7DEA - chains A and B of the 6 polymer chains in the assembly; structure by X-ray diffraction, 2.84 A resolution.

Chain A:
Protein: Hemagglutinin
From: Influenza A virus
Sequence (319 residues; row label = number of the first residue in the row):
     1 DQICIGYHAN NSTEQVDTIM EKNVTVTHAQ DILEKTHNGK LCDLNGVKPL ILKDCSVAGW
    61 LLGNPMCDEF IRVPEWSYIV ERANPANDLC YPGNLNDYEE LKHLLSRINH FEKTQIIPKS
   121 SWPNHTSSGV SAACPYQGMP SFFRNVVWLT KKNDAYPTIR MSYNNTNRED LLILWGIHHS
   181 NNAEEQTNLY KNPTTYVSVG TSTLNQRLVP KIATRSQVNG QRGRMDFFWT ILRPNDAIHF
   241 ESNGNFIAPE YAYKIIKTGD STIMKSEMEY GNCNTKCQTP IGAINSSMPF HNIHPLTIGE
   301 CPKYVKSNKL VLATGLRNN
Disulfides: Cys-42/Cys-273, Cys-90/Cys-134, Cys-277/Cys-301
Covalent attachments: N-acetylglucosamine (NAG) linked to Asn-23, Asn-124, Asn-164

Chain B:
Protein: Hemagglutinin
From: Influenza A virus
UniProt: A0A6M2RI35 (A0A6M2RI35_9INFA); residues 330-500 here correspond to UniProt positions 346-516 (UniProt number = residue number + 16)
Sequence (171 residues; row label = number of the first residue in the row):
   330 LFGAIAGFIE GGWQGMVDGW YGYHHSNEQG SGYAADREST QKAIDGVTNK VNSIIDKMNT
   390 QFEAVGREFN NLERRIENLN KKMEDGFLDV WTYNAELLVL MENERTLDFH DSNVKNLYDK
   450 VRLQLRDNAK ELGNGCFEFY HKCDNECMES VRNGTYDYPQ YSEEARLKRE E
Disulfides: Cys-472/Cys-476

Chain A / chain B interface:
Inter-chain disulfides: Cys-4(A)/Cys-465(B)
Pairs across the interface - 105 pairs, chain A then chain B:
  Asp-1(A) / Ser-355(B)
  Asp-1(A) / Asn-356(B)
  Asp-1(A) / Glu-357(B)
  Asp-1(A) / Glu-467(B)
  Asp-1(A) / Phe-468(B)  hydrogen bond (backbone-backbone)
  Asp-1(A) / His-470(B)
  Asp-1(A) / Lys-471(B)
  Gln-2(A) / His-354(B)
  Gln-2(A) / Ser-355(B)  hydrogen bond (backbone-backbone)
  Gln-2(A) / Leu-461(B)
  Gln-2(A) / Cys-465(B)
  Gln-2(A) / Phe-466(B)
  Gln-2(A) / Glu-467(B)
  Gln-2(A) / Met-477(B)
  Ile-3(A) / His-353(B)
  Ile-3(A) / Cys-465(B)
  Ile-3(A) / Phe-466(B)  hydrogen bond (backbone-backbone)
  Ile-3(A) / Phe-468(B)  hydrophobic
  Ile-3(A) / Val-480(B)  hydrophobic
  Cys-4(A) / Trp-342(B)
  Cys-4(A) / Gly-351(B)
  Cys-4(A) / Tyr-352(B)
  Cys-4(A) / His-353(B)  hydrogen bond (backbone-backbone)
  Cys-4(A) / Gly-464(B)
  Cys-4(A) / Cys-465(B)  disulfide
  Ile-5(A) / Ile-338(B)
  Ile-5(A) / Trp-342(B)
  Ile-5(A) / Gly-351(B)
  Ile-5(A) / Tyr-352(B)  hydrophobic
  Ile-5(A) / Tyr-447(B)  hydrophobic
  Ile-5(A) / Val-450(B)  hydrophobic
  Ile-5(A) / Gly-464(B)  hydrogen bond (backbone-backbone)
  Gly-6(A) / Trp-342(B)
  Gly-6(A) / Met-345(B)
  Gly-6(A) / Tyr-350(B)
  Gly-6(A) / Gly-351(B)  hydrogen bond (backbone-backbone)
  Tyr-7(A) / Ile-334(B)
  Tyr-7(A) / Ala-335(B)  hydrogen bond (side chain-backbone)
  Tyr-7(A) / Ile-338(B)  hydrogen bond (side chain-backbone)
  Tyr-7(A) / Gly-340(B)  hydrogen bond (side chain-backbone)
  Tyr-7(A) / Gly-341(B)  hydrogen bond (side chain-backbone)
  Tyr-7(A) / Trp-342(B)  hydrogen bond (backbone-backbone)
  Tyr-7(A) / Met-345(B)  hydrophobic
  Tyr-7(A) / Trp-349(B)
  His-8(A) / Met-345(B)
  His-8(A) / Gly-348(B)
  His-8(A) / Trp-349(B)  hydrogen bond (backbone-backbone)
  Ala-9(A) / Gly-341(B)
  Ala-9(A) / Trp-342(B)  hydrogen bond (backbone-backbone)
  Ala-9(A) / Gln-343(B)
  Asn-10(A) / Gln-343(B)
  Val-16(A) / Asn-432(B)
  Asp-17(A) / Leu-429(B)
  Asp-17(A) / Asn-432(B)  hydrogen bond (backbone-side chain)
  Thr-18(A) / Leu-429(B)
  Thr-18(A) / Asn-432(B)
  Thr-18(A) / Glu-433(B)
  Ile-19(A) / Leu-429(B)
  Ile-19(A) / Met-430(B)  hydrophobic
  Ile-19(A) / Glu-433(B)
  Met-20(A) / Glu-433(B)
  Gln-30(A) / Val-380(B)
  Glu-99(A) / Glu-397(B)
  Glu-99(A) / Phe-398(B)
  Glu-99(A) / Asn-399(B)  hydrogen bond
  Lys-102(A) / Glu-397(B)  salt bridge
  Pro-289(A) / Ile-384(B)  hydrophobic
  Phe-290(A) / Met-387(B)  hydrophobic
  Phe-290(A) / Gln-390(B)
  Pro-295(A) / Ala-393(B)
  Pro-295(A) / Leu-417(B)  hydrophobic
  Leu-296(A) / Ala-393(B)
  Leu-296(A) / Val-394(B)
  Leu-296(A) / Gly-395(B)
  Thr-297(A) / Glu-392(B)
  Lys-303(A) / Met-387(B)
  Lys-303(A) / Asn-388(B)
  Lys-303(A) / Gln-390(B)
  Tyr-304(A) / Gln-390(B)  hydrogen bond (backbone-side chain)
  Tyr-304(A) / Leu-417(B)  hydrophobic
  Val-305(A) / Thr-421(B)
  Lys-306(A) / Asp-414(B)  salt bridge
  Lys-306(A) / Asp-418(B)  salt bridge
  Lys-306(A) / Thr-421(B)
  Ser-307(A) / Glu-425(B)  hydrogen bond
  Leu-310(A) / Glu-425(B)
  Leu-310(A) / Val-428(B)  hydrophobic
  Val-311(A) / Val-428(B)
  Val-311(A) / Asn-432(B)  hydrogen bond (backbone-side chain)
  Leu-312(A) / Val-380(B)  hydrophobic
  Leu-312(A) / Ile-383(B)  hydrophobic
  Leu-312(A) / Val-428(B)  hydrophobic
  Leu-312(A) / Asn-432(B)
  Ala-313(A) / Asn-432(B)  hydrogen bond (backbone-side chain)
  Ala-313(A) / Thr-435(B)
  Thr-314(A) / Trp-349(B)
  Thr-314(A) / Val-376(B)
  Thr-314(A) / His-439(B)  hydrogen bond (backbone-side chain)
  Gly-315(A) / Leu-436(B)
  Gly-315(A) / His-439(B)  hydrogen bond (backbone-side chain)
  Leu-316(A) / Ile-334(B)  hydrophobic
  Leu-316(A) / Trp-349(B)
  Leu-316(A) / Tyr-350(B)  hydrophobic
  Leu-316(A) / His-439(B)
  Arg-317(A) / Leu-436(B)
Interface residues without a listed pair, chain A (44 interface residues in all): Asn-11, Lys-22, Val-24, Val-26, Thr-27, His-28, Ile-32, Lys-265
Interface residues without a listed pair, chain B (63 interface residues in all): Val-346, Glu-402, Ala-424, Val-443, Leu-446, Cys-472

In short:
Chain A and chain B form an interface of 44 and 63 residues respectively, with 1 disulfide bond, 21 hydrogen
bonds and 3 salt bridges. Polar pairs include Lys-102(A)/Glu-397(B), Lys-306(A)/Asp-414(B) and
Lys-306(A)/Asp-418(B). N-acetylglucosamine is covalently linked to Asn-23(A), Asn-124(A) and Asn-164(A).
Chain A is Hemagglutinin and chain B is Hemagglutinin, both from Influenza A virus; the structure, Structure
of an avian influenza H5 hemagglutinin from the influenza virus A/duck Northern China/22/2017 (H5N6), was
determined by X-ray diffraction.
